Entry 7W5X (electron microscopy, 3.40 A resolution); this record covers chains 1 and D of the 9 polymer chains in the assembly.

Chain 1:
Molecule: zwf promoter DNA forward strand
Sequence (75 nucleotides; numbered 13 to 87; the number before each row is that of its first residue):
    13 ATCGCACGGGTGGATAAGCGTTTACAGTTTTCGCAAGCTCGTAAAAGCAG
    63 TATAATGGGAGCTGTCACGGATGCA

Chain D:
Name: DNA-directed RNA polymerase subunit beta'
Source organism: Escherichia coli K-12
Notes: EC 2.7.7.6
UniProt: P0A8T7 (RPOC_ECOLI); residue numbers follow UniProt; this construct covers 1-1407
Sequence (1407 residues; each row starts with the number of its first residue):
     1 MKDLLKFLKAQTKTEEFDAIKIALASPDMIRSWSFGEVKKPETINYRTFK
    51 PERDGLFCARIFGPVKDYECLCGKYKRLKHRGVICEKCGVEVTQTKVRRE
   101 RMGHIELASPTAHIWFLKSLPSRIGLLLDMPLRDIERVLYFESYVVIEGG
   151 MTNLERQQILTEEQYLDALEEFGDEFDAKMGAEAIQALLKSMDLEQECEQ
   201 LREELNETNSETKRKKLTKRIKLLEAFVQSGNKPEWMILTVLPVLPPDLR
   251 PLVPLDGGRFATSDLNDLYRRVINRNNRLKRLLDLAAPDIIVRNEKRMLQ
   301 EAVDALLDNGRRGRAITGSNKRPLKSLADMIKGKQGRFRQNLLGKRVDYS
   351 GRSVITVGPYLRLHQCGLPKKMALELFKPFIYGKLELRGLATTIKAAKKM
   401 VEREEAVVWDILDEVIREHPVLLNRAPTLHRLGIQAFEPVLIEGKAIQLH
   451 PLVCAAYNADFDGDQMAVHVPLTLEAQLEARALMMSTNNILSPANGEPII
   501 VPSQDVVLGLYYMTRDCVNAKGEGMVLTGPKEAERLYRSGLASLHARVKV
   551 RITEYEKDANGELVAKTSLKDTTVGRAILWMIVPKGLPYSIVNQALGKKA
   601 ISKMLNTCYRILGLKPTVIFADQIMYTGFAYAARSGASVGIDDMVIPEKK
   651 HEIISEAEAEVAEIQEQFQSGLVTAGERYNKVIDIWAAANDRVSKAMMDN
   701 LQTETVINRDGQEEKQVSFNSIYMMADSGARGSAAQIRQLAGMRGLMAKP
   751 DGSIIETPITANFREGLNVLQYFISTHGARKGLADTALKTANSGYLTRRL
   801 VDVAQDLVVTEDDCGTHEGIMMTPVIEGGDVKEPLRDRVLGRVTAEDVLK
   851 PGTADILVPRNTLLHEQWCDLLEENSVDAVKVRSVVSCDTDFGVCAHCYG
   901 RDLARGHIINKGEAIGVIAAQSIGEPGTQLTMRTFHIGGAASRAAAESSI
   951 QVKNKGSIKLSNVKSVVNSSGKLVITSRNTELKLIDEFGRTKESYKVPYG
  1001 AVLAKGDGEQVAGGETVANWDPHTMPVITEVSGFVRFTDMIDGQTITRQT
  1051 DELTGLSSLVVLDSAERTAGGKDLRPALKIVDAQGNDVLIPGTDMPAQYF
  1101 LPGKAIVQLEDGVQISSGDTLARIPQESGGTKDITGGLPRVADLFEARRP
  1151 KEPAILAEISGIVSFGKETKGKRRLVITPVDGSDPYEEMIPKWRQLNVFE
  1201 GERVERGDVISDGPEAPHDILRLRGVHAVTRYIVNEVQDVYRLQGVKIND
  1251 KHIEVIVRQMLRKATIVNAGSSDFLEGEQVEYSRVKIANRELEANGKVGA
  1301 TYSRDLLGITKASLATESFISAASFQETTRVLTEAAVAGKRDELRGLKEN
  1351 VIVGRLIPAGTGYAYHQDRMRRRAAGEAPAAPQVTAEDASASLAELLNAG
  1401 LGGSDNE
Disordered / not traced: 1-14, 121, 359, 933-947, 1127-1136, 1184, 1377-1407

Chain 1 / chain D interface:
Pairs across the interface (10; chain 1 residue first):
  DA58(1) - Tyr46(D)  hydrogen bond to the phosphate
  DA58(1) - Arg47(D)  salt bridge to the phosphate
  DG73(1) - Lys321(D)  phosphate contact
  DC74(1) - Arg314(D)  base contact
  DC74(1) - Lys321(D)  salt bridge to the phosphate
  DG81(1) - Arg1148(D)  salt bridge to the phosphate
  DG81(1) - Lys1151(D)  salt bridge to the phosphate
  DA83(1) - Lys1311(D)  salt bridge to the phosphate
  DT84(1) - Lys219(D)  phosphate contact
  DC86(1) - Arg133(D)  phosphate contact
Interface residues without a listed pair, chain 1 (11 interface residues in all): DA57, DC80, DG82, DG85
Interface residues without a listed pair, chain D (11 interface residues in all): Leu120, Pro131

In short:
Chain 1 and chain D each contribute 11 residues to their interface, with 1 hydrogen bond and 5 salt bridges.
Among the polar pairs are DA58(1)-Tyr46(D), DA58(1)-Arg47(D) and DC74(1)-Lys321(D).
Chain 1 is zwf promoter DNA forward strand and chain D is DNA-directed RNA polymerase subunit beta'
(Escherichia coli K-12); the structure, Cryo-EM structure of SoxS-dependent transcription activation complex
with zwf promoter DNA, was determined by electron microscopy (same publication as 7W5W and 7W5Y).
